PDB entry 4AGD | X-ray diffraction, 2.81 A resolution | chain A

# Chain A
Protein: Vascular endothelial growth factor receptor 2
From: Homo sapiens
Notes: EC 2.7.10.1; fragment: juxtamembrane and kinase domains, residues 787-939, 990-1171
UniProt: P35968 (VGFR2_HUMAN); numbering as in UniProt; present here: 787-939, 990-1171
Chain sequence (353 residues; numbered 769 to 1171; 50 numbers in that range are skipped by the numbering (no residue carries them; nothing is unmodelled there); the number before each row is that of its first residue):
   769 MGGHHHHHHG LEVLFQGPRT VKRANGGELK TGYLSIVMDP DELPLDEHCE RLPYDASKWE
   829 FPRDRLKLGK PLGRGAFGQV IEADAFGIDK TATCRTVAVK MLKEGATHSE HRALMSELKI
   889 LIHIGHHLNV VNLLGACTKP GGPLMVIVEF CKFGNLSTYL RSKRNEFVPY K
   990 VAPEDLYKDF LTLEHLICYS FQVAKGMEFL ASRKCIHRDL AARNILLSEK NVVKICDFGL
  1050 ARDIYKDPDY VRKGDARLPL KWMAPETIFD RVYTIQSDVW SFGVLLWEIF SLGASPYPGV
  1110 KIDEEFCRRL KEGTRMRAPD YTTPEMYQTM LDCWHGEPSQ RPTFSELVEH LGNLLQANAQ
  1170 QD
Not modelled in the structure: 769-801, 813-819, 939, 990-995, 1170-1171
Differences from the reference sequence: expression tag (769-786); engineered mutation Val-990 (Glu in P35968)
Swiss-Prot annotation at these positions:
  - binding site (ATP): Leu-840 to Val-848, Lys-868
  - modified residue (Phosphotyrosine): Tyr-801, Tyr-996, Tyr-1054, Tyr-1059
  - natural variant: Val-848 (V848E: Strongly reduced autophosphorylation and kinase activity), Gly-873 (G873R: In a colorectal cancer sample), Pro-1147 (P1147S: In HCI)
  - mutagenesis: Tyr-801 (Y801F: Abolishes stimulation of nitric oxide synthesis), Lys-868 (K868M: Loss of enzyme activity), Tyr-996 (Y996F: Strongly reduced autophosphorylation. Reduces phosphorylation of PLCG1), Cys-1045 (C1045A: Significantly higher kinase activity), Tyr-1054 (Y1054F: Strongly reduced autophosphorylation. Abolishes phosphorylation of downstream signaling proteins; when associated with F-1059), Tyr-1059 (Y1059F: Strongly reduced autophosphorylation. Abolishes phosphorylation of downstream signaling proteins; when associated with F-1054)
  - active site: Asp-1028 (Proton acceptor)
Ligand contacts: sunitinib (B49; N-[2-(diethylamino)ethyl]-5-[(Z)-(5-fluoro-2-oxo-1,2-dihydro-3H-indol-3-ylidene)methyl]-2,4-dimethyl-1H-pyrrole-3-carbo xamide): Lys-838, Leu-840, Gly-841, Val-848, Ala-866, Lys-868, Val-899, Val-916, Glu-917, Phe-918, Cys-919, Lys-920, Phe-921, Gly-922, Leu-1035, Cys-1045, Asp-1046, Phe-1047
Reported in the primary citation:
  - contacts within the chain: Lys-868/Glu-885 (salt bridge)

# Overview
Bound to chain A: sunitinib. Curated annotation (UniProt) lists 10 ATP-binding residues, 6 mutagenesis sites
and active-site residue Asp-1028. The paper reports contacts within the chain involving Lys-868 and Glu-885.
Chain A is Vascular endothelial growth factor receptor 2 (Homo sapiens); the structure, CRYSTAL STRUCTURE OF
VEGFR2 (JUXTAMEMBRANE AND KINASE DOMAINS) IN COMPLEX WITH SUNITINIB (SU11248)
(N-2-diethylaminoethyl)-5-((Z)-(5- fluoro-2-oxo-1H-indol-3-ylidene)methyl)-2,4-dimethyl-1H-pyrrole-3-
carboxamide), was determined by X-ray diffraction (same publication as 4AG8, 4AGC, 4ASD and 4ASE).
